Entry 9FFO (electron microscopy, 3.20 A resolution); this record covers chains E and A of the 6 polymer chains in the assembly.

Chain E:
Protein: Gamma-aminobutyric acid receptor subunit beta-3
From: Homo sapiens
UniProtKB: P28472 (GBRB3_HUMAN); residues 1-448 here correspond to UniProt positions 26-473 (UniProt number = residue number + 25)
Chain sequence (395 residues; row label = number of the first residue in the row; note: 107 numbers in that range are skipped by the numbering (no residue carries them; nothing is unmodelled there); numbers below 1 keep their minus sign (Met-53 is residue -53)):
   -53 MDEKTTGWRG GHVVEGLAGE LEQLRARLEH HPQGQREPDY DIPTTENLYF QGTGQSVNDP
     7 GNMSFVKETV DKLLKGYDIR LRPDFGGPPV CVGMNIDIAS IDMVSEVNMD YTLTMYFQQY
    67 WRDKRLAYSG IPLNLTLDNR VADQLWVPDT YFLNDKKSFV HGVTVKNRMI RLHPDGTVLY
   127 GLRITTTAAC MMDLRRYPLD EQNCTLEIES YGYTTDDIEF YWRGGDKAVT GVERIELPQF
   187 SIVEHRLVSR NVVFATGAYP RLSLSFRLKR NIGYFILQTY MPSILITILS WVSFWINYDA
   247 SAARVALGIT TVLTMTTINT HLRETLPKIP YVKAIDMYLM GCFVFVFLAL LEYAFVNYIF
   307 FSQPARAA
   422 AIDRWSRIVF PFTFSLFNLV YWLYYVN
Disordered / not traced: -53 to 7, 448
Disulfides: Cys136-Cys150
Covalent attachments: N-acetylglucosamine (NAG) linked to Asn80; glycan linked to Asn149
Sequence notes: initiating methionine (-53); expression tag (-52 to 0); linker (308-314)
Small-molecule neighbours: gamma-amino-butanoic acid (ABU): Tyr97, Glu155, Ser156, Tyr157, Phe200, Thr202, Tyr205
Swiss-Prot annotation at these positions:
  - binding site (benzamidine): Asp95 to Tyr97, Glu155 to Tyr157, Phe200
  - binding site (4-aminobutanoate): Tyr97, Glu155, Tyr157, Thr202
  - binding site (histamine): Tyr97, Ser156, Tyr157, Thr202
  - glycosylation (N-linked (GlcNAc...) asparagine): Asn8, Asn80, Asn149

Chain A:
Protein: Gamma-aminobutyric acid receptor subunit alpha-1
From: Homo sapiens
UniProtKB: P14867 (GBRA1_HUMAN); residues 5-429 here correspond to UniProt positions 32-456 (UniProt number = residue number + 27)
Chain sequence (411 residues; row label = number of the first residue in the row; note: 71 numbers in that range are skipped by the numbering (no residue carries them; nothing is unmodelled there); numbers below 1 keep their minus sign (Met-52 is residue -52)):
   -52 MDEKTTGWRG GHVVEGLAGE LEQLRARLEH HPQGQREPDY DIPTTENLYF QGTGQPSQDE
     8 LKDNTTVFTR ILDRLLDGYD NRLRPGLGER VTEVKTDIFV TSFGPVSDHD MEYTIDVFFR
    68 QSWKDERLKF KGPMTVLRLN NLMASKIWTP DTFFHNGKKS VAHNMTMPNK LLRITEDGTL
   128 LYTMRLTVRA ECPMHLEDFP MDAHACPLKF GSYAYTRAEV VYEWTREPAR SVVVAEDGSR
   188 LNQYDLLGQT VDSGIVQSST GEYVVMTTHF HLKRKIGYFV IQTYLPCIMT VILSQVSFWL
   248 NRESVPARTV FGVTTVLTMT TLSISARNSL PKVAYATAMD WFIAVCYAFV FSALIEFATV
   308 NYFTKS
   385 QPARAAKIDR LSRIAFPLLF GIFNLVYWAT YLNREPQLKA PTPHQ
Disordered / not traced: -52 to 11, 419-429
Disulfides: Cys139-Cys153
Covalent attachments: N-acetylglucosamine (NAG) linked to Asn111
Sequence notes: initiating methionine (-52); expression tag (-51 to 4); linker (313, 385-390)
Small-molecule neighbours: gamma-amino-butanoic acid (ABU): Phe65, Arg67, Leu118, Thr130
Swiss-Prot annotation at these positions:
  - binding site (4-aminobutanoate): Arg67, Thr130
  - binding site (3alpha-hydroxy-5alpha-pregnan-11,20-dione): Trp246
  - glycosylation (N-linked (GlcNAc...) asparagine): Asn11, Asn111

Interface between chain E and chain A:
Pairs across the interface (72):
  Met9(E) with Leu30(A), hydrophobic; Arg31(A); Gly33(A); Arg74(A)
  Val12(E) with Leu30(A), hydrophobic
  Lys13(E) with Gly25(A), hydrogen bond (side chain-backbone); Asp27(A)
  Val16(E) with Arg29(A)
  Asp17(E) with Arg29(A), salt bridge
  Asp43(E) with Ser206(A), hydrogen bond
  Ser46(E) with Glu138(A), hydrogen bond
  Tyr62(E) with Phe100(A); Tyr160(A), hydrophobic
  Leu79(E) with Gly35(A)
  Thr82(E) with Ala161(A); Tyr162(A); Glu166(A)
  Leu83(E) with Leu30(A), hydrophobic
  Asp84(E) with Asn28(A); Arg29(A)
  Arg86(E) with Asn28(A); Ser92(A), hydrogen bond (side chain-backbone); Ile94(A)
  Val87(E) with Arg29(A)
  Phe105(E) with Lys105(A)
  His107(E) with Lys105(A)
  Val109(E) with Thr99(A); Phe100(A); Ser107(A); Leu133(A), hydrophobic
  Thr110(E) with Thr99(A), hydrogen bond (backbone-backbone); Met131(A); Leu133(A)
  Val111(E) with Asp98(A)
  Asn113(E) with Phe100(A)
  Arg114(E) with Tyr160(A)
  Met115(E) with Tyr160(A); Ala161(A), hydrophobic; Tyr210(A)
  Arg117(E) with Ala161(A), hydrogen bond (side chain-backbone); Thr207(A), hydrogen bond (side chain-backbone); Tyr210(A)
  Gly127(E) with Tyr160(A)
  Leu128(E) with Tyr160(A), hydrogen bond (backbone-side chain)
  Arg129(E) with Phe100(A); Phe101(A), hydrogen bond (side chain-backbone); His102(A), hydrogen bond (side chain-backbone); Gly104(A); Tyr160(A), hydrogen bond (backbone-side chain)
  Pro184(E) with Lys279(A)
  Gln185(E) with Lys279(A)
  Tyr220(E) with Asn275(A); Lys279(A); Val280(A)
  Leu223(E) with Arg274(A)
  Gln224(E) with Ile271(A); Arg274(A); Asn275(A), hydrogen bond
  Leu231(E) with Tyr294(A), hydrophobic; Phe298(A)
  Ile234(E) with Phe298(A), hydrophobic
  Leu235(E) with Phe298(A); Leu301(A), hydrophobic
  Val238(E) with Ala305(A), hydrophobic
  Trp241(E) with Tyr309(A), hydrophobic
  Asn243(E) with Asn308(A), hydrogen bond
  Ala249(E) with Thr256(A)
  Leu253(E) with Val260(A), hydrophobic
  Thr256(E) with Val260(A); Leu264(A)
  Thr260(E) with Leu264(A)
  Arg428(E) with Tyr309(A)
Interface residues without a listed pair, chain E (55 interface residues in all): Leu20, Asp48, Tyr66, Leu81, Leu125, Thr131, Asn217, Gly219, Pro228, Ile242, Ala246, Ala248, Ile264
Interface residues without a listed pair, chain A (60 interface residues in all): Tyr26, Leu34, Met58, Phe66, Pro97, Lys106, Val108, Ala109, Thr163, Val252, Pro253, Val263, Thr267, Ala281, Ala283, Asp287, Ile302

Summary:
Chain E and chain A form an interface of 55 and 60 residues respectively, with 13 hydrogen bonds and 1 salt
bridge. Polar pairs include Asp17(E)-Arg29(A), Lys13(E)-Gly25(A) and Asp43(E)-Ser206(A). Chain E binds
gamma-amino-butanoic acid. Bound to chain A: gamma-amino-butanoic acid.
Chain E is Gamma-aminobutyric acid receptor subunit beta-3 and chain A is Gamma-aminobutyric acid receptor
subunit alpha-1, both from Homo sapiens; the structure, Cryo-EM structure of the alpha1beta3 GABA(A) receptor
in complex with GABA and Mb25 in the short-lived ..., was determined by electron microscopy.
